5MZ2 - chains H and P of the 16 polymer chains in the assembly; structure by X-ray diffraction, 1.90 A resolution.

== Chain H ==
Name: Rubisco large subunit
Organism: Thalassiosira antarctica var. borealis
Amino-acid sequence (490 residues; each row starts with the number of its first residue):
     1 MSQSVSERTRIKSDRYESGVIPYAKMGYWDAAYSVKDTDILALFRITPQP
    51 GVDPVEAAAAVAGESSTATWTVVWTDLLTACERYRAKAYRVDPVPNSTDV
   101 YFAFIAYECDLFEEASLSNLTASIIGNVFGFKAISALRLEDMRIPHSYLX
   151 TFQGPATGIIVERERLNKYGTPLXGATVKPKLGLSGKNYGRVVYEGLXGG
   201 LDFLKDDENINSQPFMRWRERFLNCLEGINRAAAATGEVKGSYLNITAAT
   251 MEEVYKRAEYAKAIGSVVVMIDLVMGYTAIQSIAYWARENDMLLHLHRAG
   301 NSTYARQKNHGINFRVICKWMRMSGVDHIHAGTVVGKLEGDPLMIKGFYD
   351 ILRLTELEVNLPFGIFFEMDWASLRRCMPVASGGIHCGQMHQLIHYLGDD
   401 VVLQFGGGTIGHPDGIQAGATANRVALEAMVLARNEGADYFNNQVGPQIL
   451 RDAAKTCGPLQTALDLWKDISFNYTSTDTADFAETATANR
Disordered / not traced: 1-3, 485-490
Modified positions: Pro48, Pro155 (4-hydroxyproline; HYP); Cys109 (S-hydroxycysteine; CSO); LYO (4-hydroxy-lysine) at position 150, HLU (beta-hydroxyleucine) at position 174, LYO (4-hydroxy-lysine) at position 198; Lys205 (lysine nz-carboxylic acid; KCX); Lys346 (N-trimethyllysine; M3L)
Metal / ion sites: Mg2+: Lys205, Asp207, Glu208 (together with 2-carboxyarabinitol-1,5-diphosphate)
Ligand contacts:
  - 2-carboxyarabinitol-1,5-diphosphate (CAP), molecule 1: Glu64, Thr69, Trp70, Asn127
  - 2-carboxyarabinitol-1,5-diphosphate (CAP), molecule 2: Thr177, Lys179, Lys181, Lys205, Asp207, Glu208, His297, Arg298, His330, Lys337, Leu338, Ser382, Gly383, Gly384, Gln404, Phe405, Gly406, Gly407
What the authors report for this chain:
  - post-translational modification sites: Pro48, Cys109, Pro155, Lys205, Lys346, Cys457

== Chain P ==
Name: Rubisco small subunit
Organism: Thalassiosira antarctica var. borealis
Amino-acid sequence (139 residues; each row starts with the number of its first residue):
     1 MRLTQGCFSFLPDLTDQQIEKQVACAMSRGLAMNVEWTDDPHPRNNYWEL
    51 WGLPLFDIKDPATVMFELNEARKSCAAGYIRMNAFDASYGTESCVMSFIT
   101 NRPANEPGFYLDRTEGVGRQIVYSIKSYSVQANPEGSRY

== How chain H and chain P interact ==
Pairs across the interface (19; chain H residue first):
  Gly183(H) - Glu92(P)
  Lys187(H) - Asn46(P)
  Lys187(H) - Tyr47(P)  hydrogen bond (backbone-side chain)
  Asn188(H) - Phe85(P)
  Gly190(H) - Tyr47(P)
  Arg191(H) - Glu36(P)  salt bridge
  Arg191(H) - Tyr47(P)  hydrogen bond (backbone-side chain)
  Arg191(H) - Trp48(P)  hydrogen bond (side chain-backbone)
  Arg191(H) - Leu50(P)
  Tyr194(H) - Glu49(P)  hydrogen bond
  Glu195(H) - Leu50(P)
  LYO_198(H) - Glu49(P)
  Asn224(H) - Asn46(P)
  Asn224(H) - Tyr47(P)
  Glu227(H) - Arg44(P)
  Glu227(H) - Tyr47(P)
  Arg231(H) - Asn45(P)  hydrogen bond
  Arg231(H) - Tyr47(P)  hydrogen bond (side chain-backbone)
  Arg231(H) - Glu49(P)  salt bridge
Also at the interface, not in a pair above, chain H (15 interface residues in all): Ser185, Gly186, Gly228, Pro413
Also at the interface, not in a pair above, chain P (11 interface residues in all): Leu53

== Summary ==
The interface between chain H and chain P involves 15 residues on one side and 11 on the other, with 6
hydrogen bonds and 2 salt bridges. Among the polar pairs are Arg191(H)-Glu36(P), Arg231(H)-Glu49(P) and
Lys187(H)-Tyr47(P). Bound to chain H: 2-carboxyarabinitol-1,5-diphosphate. The paper reports modification
sites Pro48(H), Cys109(H) and Pro155(H) among others.
Here chain H is Rubisco large subunit and chain P is Rubisco small subunit, both from Thalassiosira antarctica
var. borealis. Entry 5MZ2 (Rubisco from Thalassiosira antarctica) was determined by X-ray diffraction,
deposited together with 5OYA, 6FTL and 5N9Z.
